7NX2 - chains A and B; structure by X-ray diffraction, 1.47 A resolution.

== Chain A ==
Molecule: FAb 324 Light Chain
From: Mus musculus
Notes: antibody fragment or engineered binder
Amino-acid sequence (218 residues; row label = number of the first residue in the row):
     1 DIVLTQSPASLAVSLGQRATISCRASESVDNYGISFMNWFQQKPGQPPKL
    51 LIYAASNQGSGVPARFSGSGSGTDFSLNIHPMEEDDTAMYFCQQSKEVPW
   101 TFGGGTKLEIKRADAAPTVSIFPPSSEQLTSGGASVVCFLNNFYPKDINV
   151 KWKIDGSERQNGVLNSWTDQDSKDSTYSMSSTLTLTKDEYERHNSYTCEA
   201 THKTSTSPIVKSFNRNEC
Unresolved in the structure: 202-207, 217-218
Disulfides: C23-C92, C138-C198

== Chain B ==
Molecule: FAb 324 Heavy Chain
From: Mus musculus
Notes: antibody fragment or engineered binder
Amino-acid sequence (231 residues; row label = number of the first residue in the row; numbering starts at 0):
     0 QVQLQQSGAELVKPGASVKISCKASGYAFSSYWVNWVKQRPGKGLEWIGQ
    50 IYPGDGDTNYNGKFKGKATLTADKSSSTAYMQLSSLTSEDSAVYFCARSR
   100 GYFYGSTYDSWGQGTTLTVSSAKTTPPSVYPLAPGSAAQTNSMVTLGCLV
   150 KGYFPEPVTVTWNSGSLSSGVHTFPAVLQSDLYTLSSSVTVPSSTWPSET
   200 VTCNVAHPASSTKVDKKIVPRDCGGGTDEVD
Unresolved in the structure: 136-140, 221-230
Disulfides: C21-C95, C147-C202

== Chain A / chain B interface ==
Residue-residue contacts (75):
  I34(A) with Y101(B); F102(B), hydrophobic
  S35(A) with G104(B)
  F36(A) with Y101(B), hydrophobic; G104(B); S105(B)
  N38(A) with Y103(B); G104(B), hydrogen bond (side chain-backbone); T106(B)
  F40(A) with T106(B); Y107(B), hydrophobic
  Q42(A) with Q38(B), hydrogen bond
  P47(A) with F94(B), hydrophobic; W110(B), hydrophobic; G111(B)
  P48(A) with W110(B), hydrogen bond (backbone-side chain)
  L50(A) with T106(B); Y107(B)
  Y53(A) with F102(B); Y103(B), hydrophobic; T106(B)
  A54(A) with G104(B)
  F91(A) with L44(B), hydrophobic
  Q93(A) with Y107(B)
  S95(A) with G104(B); S105(B), hydrogen bond (side chain-backbone)
  V98(A) with W46(B), hydrophobic; Y59(B)
  P99(A) with W46(B), hydrophobic; N60(B)
  W100(A) with N34(B); W46(B); Q49(B); S98(B); S105(B); Y107(B)
  F102(A) with L44(B); Y107(B), hydrophobic
  S120(A) with T144(B)
  F122(A) with L131(B); A132(B); P133(B); T144(B)
  P123(A) with G134(B); R220(B), hydrogen bond (backbone-side chain)
  P124(A) with R220(B), hydrogen bond (backbone-side chain)
  S125(A) with Y129(B); P130(B)
  E127(A) with Y129(B); P130(B)
  Q128(A) with Y129(B); K150(B)
  S131(A) with Y129(B)
  S135(A) with L148(B); K150(B)
  V137(A) with L131(B), hydrophobic
  F139(A) with F173(B), hydrophobic; S185(B); S186(B); S187(B)
  N141(A) with H171(B); F173(B); S187(B), hydrogen bond
  N142(A) with H171(B), hydrogen bond
  L164(A) with Q178(B)
  N165(A) with V176(B)
  S166(A) with F173(B); P174(B), hydrogen bond (side chain-backbone)
  W167(A) with P174(B)
  T168(A) with F173(B)
  S178(A) with H171(B), hydrogen bond; F173(B)
  M179(A) with F173(B)
  S180(A) with F173(B); S185(B), hydrogen bond
Interface residues without a listed pair, chain A (41 interface residues in all): Q46, T184
Interface residues without a listed pair, chain B (44 interface residues in all): V36, G43, E45, Q112, L145, G146, T172, K215

== Summary ==
41 residues of chain A and 44 residues of chain B are in contact; the contacts include 11 hydrogen bonds.
Polar contacts include N38(A)-G104(B), Q42(A)-Q38(B) and P48(A)-W110(B).
Here chain A is FAb 324 Light Chain and chain B is FAb 324 Heavy Chain, both from Mus musculus. Entry 7NX2
(Unbound antigen-binding fragment (FAb) 324) was determined by X-ray diffraction, deposited together with
7NWZ, 7NX0, 7NX1, 7NX3 and 7NX4.
